9LGV - chain A; structure by X-ray diffraction, 2.04 A resolution.

Chain A:
Protein: Membrane-associated tyrosine- and threonine-specific cdc2-inhibitory kinase
From: Homo sapiens
Notes: EC 2.7.11.1
UniProt: Q99640 (PMYT1_HUMAN); residues 75-362 here = UniProt positions 75-362
Sequence (288 residues; numbered 75 to 362; the number before each row is that of its first residue):
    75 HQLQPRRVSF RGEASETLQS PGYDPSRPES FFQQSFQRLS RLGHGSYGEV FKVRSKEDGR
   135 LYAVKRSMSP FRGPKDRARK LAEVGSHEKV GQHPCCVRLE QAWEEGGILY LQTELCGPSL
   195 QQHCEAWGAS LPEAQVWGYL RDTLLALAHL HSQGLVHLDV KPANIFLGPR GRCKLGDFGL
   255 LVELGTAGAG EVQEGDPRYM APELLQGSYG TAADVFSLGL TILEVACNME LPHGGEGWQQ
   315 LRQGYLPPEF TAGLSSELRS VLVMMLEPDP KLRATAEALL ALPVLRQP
Disordered / not traced: 75-76, 92, 259-265, 362
Small-molecule neighbours: A1EJV (3-azanyl-7-chloranyl-4-(7-fluoranyl-1H-indazol-4-yl)-1H-1,5-naphthyridin-2-one): Leu116, Gly117, Val124, Ala137, Lys139, Glu157, His161, Val171, Leu185, Thr187, Glu188, Leu189, Cys190, Gly191, Gln196, Phe240, Gly250, Asp251
UniProt features mapped onto this chain:
  - active site: Asp233 (Proton acceptor)
  - binding site (ATP): Leu116 to Val124, Lys139
  - binding site (Mg(2+)): Asn238, Asp251, Gly253
  - modified residue (Phosphoserine): Ser94, Ser120, Ser143, Ser160
  - mutagenesis: Asn238 (N238A: Loss of kinase activity), Asp251 (D251A: Loss of kinase activity)

Overview:
Ligands of chain A: compound A1EJV. From UniProt: active-site residue Asp233, 10 ATP-binding residues, 3
Mg2+-binding residues and 2 mutagenesis sites.
Chain A is Membrane-associated tyrosine- and threonine-specific cdc2-inhibitory kinase (Homo sapiens); the
structure, Crystal structure of human PKMYT1 protein kinase domain with Naphthyridinone Inhibitor compound 11,
was determined by X-ray diffraction, deposited together with 9LGL, 9LID and 9LGN.
